Entry 7W9V (electron microscopy, 3.95 A resolution); this record covers chains A and J of the 11 polymer chains in the assembly.

[Chain A]
Protein: Histone H3.1
Source organism: Homo sapiens
UniProt: P68431 (H31_HUMAN); residues 1-135 here correspond to UniProt positions 2-136 (UniProt number = residue number + 1)
Chain sequence (135 residues; each row starts with the number of its first residue):
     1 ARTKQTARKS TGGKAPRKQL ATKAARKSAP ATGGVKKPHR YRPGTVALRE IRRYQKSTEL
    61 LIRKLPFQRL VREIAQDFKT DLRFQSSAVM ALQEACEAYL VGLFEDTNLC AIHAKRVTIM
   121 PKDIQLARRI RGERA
Disordered / not traced: 1-37, 135
UniProt features mapped onto this chain:
  - modified residue: Arg2 (Asymmetric dimethylarginine), Thr3 (Phosphothreonine), Lys4 (Allysine), Gln5 (5-glutamyl dopamine), Thr6 (Phosphothreonine), Arg8 (Citrulline), Lys9 (N6,N6,N6-trimethyllysine), Ser10 (ADP-ribosylserine), Thr11 (Phosphothreonine), Lys14 (N6-(2-hydroxyisobutyryl)lysine), Arg17 (Asymmetric dimethylarginine), Lys18 (N6-(2-hydroxyisobutyryl)lysine), Lys23 (N6-(2-hydroxyisobutyryl)lysine), Arg26 (Citrulline), Lys27 (N6,N6,N6-trimethyllysine), Ser28 (ADP-ribosylserine), Lys36 (N6,N6,N6-trimethyllysine), Lys37 (N6-methyllysine), Tyr41 (Phosphotyrosine), Lys56 (N6,N6,N6-trimethyllysine) and 8 more in UniProt
  - lipidation: Lys18 (N6-decanoyllysine)

[Chain J]
Molecule: 145-nt DNA strand
Sequence (145 nucleotides; row label = number of the first residue in the row; numbers below 1 keep their minus sign (DA-72 is residue -72)):
   -72 ATCGATGTAT ATATCTGACA CGTGCCTGGA GACTAGGGAG TAATCCCCTT GGCGGTTAAA
   -12 ACGCGGGGGA CAGCGCGTAC GTGCGTTTAA GCGGTGCTAG AGCTGTCTAC GACCAATTGA
    48 GCGGCCTCGG CACCGGGATT CTGAT

[How chain A and chain J interact]
Residue-residue contacts - 23 pairs, chain A then chain J:
  Arg40(A) - DG8(J)  base contact
  Arg40(A) - DT9(J)  hydrogen bond to the base
  Arg40(A) - DG10(J)  hydrogen bond to the sugar
  Tyr41(A) - DG-66(J)  sugar contact
  Tyr41(A) - DT9(J)  sugar contact
  Tyr41(A) - DG10(J)  phosphate contact
  Pro43(A) - DT9(J)  sugar contact
  Gly44(A) - DG8(J)  phosphate contact
  Gly44(A) - DT9(J)  hydrogen bond to the phosphate
  Thr45(A) - DT9(J)  phosphate contact
  Val46(A) - DT9(J)  hydrogen bond to the phosphate
  Val46(A) - DG10(J)  phosphate contact
  Ala47(A) - DT9(J)  hydrogen bond to the phosphate
  Arg49(A) - DG-66(J)  hydrogen bond to the phosphate
  Arg49(A) - DT-65(J)  salt bridge to the phosphate
  Arg63(A) - DA17(J)  phosphate contact
  Arg63(A) - DG18(J)  salt bridge to the phosphate
  Lys64(A) - DG18(J)  hydrogen bond to the phosphate
  Leu65(A) - DG18(J)  hydrogen bond to the phosphate
  Pro66(A) - DA17(J)  sugar contact
  Arg69(A) - DA17(J)  salt bridge to the phosphate
  Asp81(A) - DG27(J)  phosphate contact
  Arg83(A) - DG27(J)  sugar contact
Also at the interface, not in a pair above, chain A (18 interface residues in all): His39, Arg42, Lys115
Also at the interface, not in a pair above, chain J (11 interface residues in all): DT-67, DA-1, DA26

[In short]
18 residues of chain A and 11 residues of chain J are in contact; the contacts include 8 hydrogen bonds and 3
salt bridges. Polar pairs include Arg40(A)-DT9(J), Arg40(A)-DG10(J) and Gly44(A)-DT9(J).
Here chain A is Histone H3.1 (Homo sapiens) and chain J is a 145-nt DNA strand. Entry 7W9V (Cryo-EM structure
of nucleosome in complex with p300 acetyltransferase catalytic core (complex I)) was determined by electron
microscopy.
